Entry 4QLV (X-ray diffraction, 2.90 A resolution); this record covers chains R and S of the 28 polymer chains in the assembly.

== Chain R ==
Molecule: Proteasome subunit alpha type-5
Organism: Saccharomyces cerevisiae
Notes: EC 3.4.25.1
Reference sequence: P32379 (PSA5_YEAST); residues -7 to 252 here correspond to UniProt positions 1-260 (UniProt number = residue number + 8)
Chain sequence (260 residues; numbered -7 to 252; the number before each row is that of its first residue; numbers below 1 keep their minus sign (Met-7 is residue -7)):
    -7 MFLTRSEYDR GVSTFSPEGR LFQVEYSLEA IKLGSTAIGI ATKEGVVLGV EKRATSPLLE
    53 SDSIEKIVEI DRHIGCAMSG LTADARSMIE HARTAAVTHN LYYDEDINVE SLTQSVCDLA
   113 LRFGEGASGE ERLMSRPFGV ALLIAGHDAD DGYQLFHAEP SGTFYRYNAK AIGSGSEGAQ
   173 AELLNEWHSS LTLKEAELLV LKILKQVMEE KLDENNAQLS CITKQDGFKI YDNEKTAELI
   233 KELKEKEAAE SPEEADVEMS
Unresolved in the structure: -7 to 0, 118-124, 243-252

== Chain S ==
Molecule: Proteasome subunit alpha type-6
Organism: Saccharomyces cerevisiae
Notes: EC 3.4.25.1
Reference sequence: P40302 (PSA6_YEAST); residues 0-233 here correspond to UniProt positions 1-234 (UniProt number = residue number + 1)
Chain sequence (234 residues; numbered 0 to 233; the number before each row is that of its first residue; numbering starts at 0):
     0 MFRNNYDGDT VTFSPTGRLF QVEYALEAIK QGSVTVGLRS NTHAVLVALK RNADELSSYQ
    60 KKIIKCDEHM GLSLAGLAPD ARVLSNYLRQ QCNYSSLVFN RKLAVERAGH LLCDKAQKNT
   120 QSYGGRPYGV GLLIIGYDKS GAHLLEFQPS GNVTELYGTA IGARSQGAKT YLERTLDTFI
   180 KIDGNPDELI KAGVEAISQS LRDESLTVDN LSIAIVGKDT PFTIYDGEAV AKYI
Unresolved in the structure: 0-2
Curated features (UniProtKB/Swiss-Prot):
  - modified residue: Ser13 (Phosphoserine)
  - cross-link: Lys190 (Glycyl lysine isopeptide (Lys-Gly) (interchain with G-Cter in ubiquitin))

== Interface between chain R and chain S ==
Residue-residue contacts (44; chain R residue first):
  Arg2(R) - Gly7(S)
  Ser5(R) - Arg125(S)
  Thr6(R) - Gly7(S)  hydrogen bond (side chain-backbone)
  Thr6(R) - Gln20(S)
  Phe7(R) - Gln20(S)  hydrogen bond (backbone-side chain)
  Phe7(R) - Tyr23(S)
  Phe7(R) - Ala24(S)  hydrophobic
  Phe7(R) - Arg125(S)
  Phe7(R) - Pro126(S)
  Ser8(R) - Tyr23(S)
  Pro9(R) - Tyr23(S)  hydrophobic
  Pro9(R) - Glu26(S)
  Glu10(R) - Glu26(S)
  Glu10(R) - Gln30(S)
  Gly11(R) - Tyr23(S)
  Gly11(R) - Glu26(S)
  Gly11(R) - Ala27(S)
  Leu13(R) - Arg125(S)
  Gln106(R) - Arg81(S)  hydrogen bond
  Asp110(R) - Arg81(S)  salt bridge
  Leu113(R) - Pro78(S)  hydrophobic
  Leu113(R) - Asp79(S)
  Leu113(R) - Arg125(S)
  Glu117(R) - Tyr122(S)
  Ser153(R) - Pro78(S)
  Gly154(R) - Pro78(S)
  Thr155(R) - Gln59(S)
  Tyr157(R) - Arg50(S)  hydrogen bond (side chain-backbone)
  Tyr157(R) - Ala52(S)
  Tyr157(R) - Ser56(S)
  Tyr157(R) - Ser57(S)
  Tyr157(R) - Gln59(S)
  Arg158(R) - Ser56(S)
  Arg158(R) - Ser57(S)  hydrogen bond (backbone-backbone)
  Tyr159(R) - Ala52(S)
  Tyr159(R) - Asp53(S)
  Tyr159(R) - Leu55(S)
  Tyr159(R) - Ser56(S)
  Asn160(R) - Leu55(S)  hydrogen bond (backbone-backbone)
  Ala161(R) - Leu55(S)
  Gln172(R) - Asp53(S)  hydrogen bond
  Leu175(R) - Leu55(S)
  Leu176(R) - Glu54(S)
  Leu176(R) - Leu55(S)
Also at the interface, not in a pair above, chain R (27 interface residues in all): Gly3, Phe156, Trp179
Also at the interface, not in a pair above, chain S (28 interface residues in all): Asp6, Asn51, Leu76, Ala77, Gly123, Gly124, Gly128

== Overview ==
27 residues of chain R and 28 residues of chain S are in contact; the contacts include 7 hydrogen bonds and 1
salt bridge. Polar contacts include Asp110(R)-Arg81(S), Thr6(R)-Gly7(S) and Phe7(R)-Gln20(S).
Here chain R is Proteasome subunit alpha type-5 and chain S is Proteasome subunit alpha type-6, both from
Saccharomyces cerevisiae. Entry 4QLV (yCP in complex with tripeptidic epoxyketone inhibitor 17) was determined
by X-ray diffraction, deposited together with 4QLQ, 4QLS, 4QLT and 4QLU.
